Entry 3KXB (X-ray diffraction, 3.20 A resolution); this record covers chains B and I of the 10 polymer chains in the assembly.

# Chain B
Protein: Histone H4
Source organism: Xenopus laevis
UniProt: P62799 (H4_XENLA); residues 1-102 here correspond to UniProt positions 2-103 (UniProt number = residue number + 1)
Chain sequence (102 residues; row label = number of the first residue in the row):
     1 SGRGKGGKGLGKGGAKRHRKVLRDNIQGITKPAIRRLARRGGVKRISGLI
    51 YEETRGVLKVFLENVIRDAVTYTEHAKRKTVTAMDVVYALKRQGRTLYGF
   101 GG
Not modelled in the structure: 1-28

# Chain I
Molecule: Palindromic 146 bp DNA repeat 8/9 from human x-chromosome alpha satellite DNA
Sequence (146 nucleotides; each row starts with the number of its first residue):
     1 ATCAATATCCACCTGCAGATTCTACCAAAAGTGTATTTGGAAACTGCTCC
    51 ATCAAAAGGCATGTTCAGCGGAATTCCGCTGAACATGCCTTTTGATGGAG
   101 CAGTTTCCAAATACACTTTTGGTAGAATCTGCAGGTGGATATTGAT

# Chain B / chain I interface
Residue-residue contacts (5; chain B residue first):
  Thr30(B) with DA61(I), phosphate contact
  Pro32(B) with DA61(I), phosphate contact
  Arg36(B) with DC60(I), salt bridge to the phosphate
  Arg45(B) with DC69(I), sugar contact
  Lys77(B) with DA41(I), salt bridge to the phosphate
Also at the interface, not in a pair above, chain B (6 interface residues in all): Thr80
Also at the interface, not in a pair above, chain I (5 interface residues in all): DC50

# Overview
6 residues of chain B face 5 of chain I across their interface, with 2 salt bridges. Among the polar pairs are
Arg36(B)-DC60(I) and Lys77(B)-DA41(I).
Chain B is Histone H4 (Xenopus laevis) and chain I is Palindromic 146 bp DNA repeat 8/9 from human
x-chromosome alpha satellite DNA; the structure, Structural characterization of H3K56Q nucleosomes and
nucleosomal arrays, was determined by X-ray diffraction, deposited together with 3KWQ.
